1SEV - chains A and B; structure by X-ray diffraction, 2.55 A resolution.

# Chain A (and B)
Name: Malate dehydrogenase, glyoxysomal precursor
Organism: Citrullus lanatus
Notes: EC 1.1.1.37; chain B of this document is another copy of the same molecule, construct and numbering; everything in this record applies to it too
UniProt: P19446 (MDHG_CITLA); residue numbers follow UniProt; this construct covers 1-356
Chain sequence (362 residues; row label = number of the first residue in the row):
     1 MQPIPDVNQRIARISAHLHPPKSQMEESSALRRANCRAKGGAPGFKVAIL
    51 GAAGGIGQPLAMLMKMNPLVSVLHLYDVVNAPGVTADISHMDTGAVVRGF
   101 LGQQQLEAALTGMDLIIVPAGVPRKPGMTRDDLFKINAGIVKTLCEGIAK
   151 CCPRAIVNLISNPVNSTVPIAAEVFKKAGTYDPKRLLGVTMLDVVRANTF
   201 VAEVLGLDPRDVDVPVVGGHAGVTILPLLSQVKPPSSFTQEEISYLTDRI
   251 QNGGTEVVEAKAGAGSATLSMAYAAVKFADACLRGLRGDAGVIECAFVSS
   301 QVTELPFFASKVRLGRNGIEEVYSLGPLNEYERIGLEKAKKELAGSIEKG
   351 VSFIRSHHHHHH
Unresolved in the structure: 1-43, 357-362
Sequence notes: expression tag (357-362)
What the authors report for this chain:
  - catalytic residues: Arg124 (citing earlier work)
  - conformationally variable residues (order/disorder transition): Pro123 to Asp132, Glu256 to Thr268

# Interface between chain A and chain B
Pairs across the interface (80):
  Gln58(A) - Leu269(B)
  Pro59(A) - Met62(B)  hydrophobic
  Met62(A) - Pro59(B)
  Met62(A) - Met62(B)  hydrophobic
  Met62(A) - Leu63(B)  hydrophobic
  Met62(A) - Leu269(B)
  Leu63(A) - Met62(B)  hydrophobic
  Leu63(A) - Leu63(B)  hydrophobic
  Leu63(A) - Met66(B)  hydrophobic
  Met66(A) - Leu63(B)  hydrophobic
  Met66(A) - Tyr273(B)  hydrophobic
  Pro68(A) - Arg210(B)
  Gly83(A) - Ala260(B)
  Gly83(A) - Lys261(B)
  Val84(A) - Leu269(B)  hydrophobic
  Ala86(A) - Ala260(B)  hydrophobic
  Asp87(A) - Lys261(B)
  Asp87(A) - Ala267(B)
  Asp87(A) - Thr268(B)  hydrogen bond (side chain-backbone)
  Asp87(A) - Leu269(B)  hydrogen bond (side chain-backbone)
  Asp87(A) - Ser270(B)  hydrogen bond (side chain-backbone)
  Ile88(A) - Leu269(B)  hydrophobic
  Ser89(A) - Thr199(B)
  His90(A) - Val195(B)
  His90(A) - Arg196(B)  hydrogen bond
  His90(A) - Thr199(B)  hydrogen bond (backbone-side chain)
  His90(A) - Phe200(B)
  His90(A) - Gly253(B)
  His90(A) - Glu256(B)  salt bridge
  His90(A) - Val257(B)
  Met91(A) - Thr199(B)  hydrogen bond (backbone-side chain)
  Met91(A) - Ser270(B)
  Met91(A) - Tyr273(B)  hydrophobic
  Asp92(A) - Val195(B)
  Asp92(A) - Asn198(B)  hydrogen bond
  Asp92(A) - Thr199(B)  hydrogen bond (backbone-side chain)
  Asp92(A) - Pro209(B)
  Asp92(A) - Arg210(B)
  Asp92(A) - Tyr273(B)  hydrogen bond
  Asp92(A) - Lys277(B)  salt bridge
  Thr93(A) - Pro209(B)
  Thr93(A) - Tyr273(B)
  Gly94(A) - Asp208(B)
  Gly94(A) - Arg210(B)
  Val195(A) - His90(B)
  Val195(A) - Met91(B)  hydrophobic
  Val195(A) - Asp92(B)
  Arg196(A) - His90(B)  hydrogen bond
  Asn198(A) - Asp92(B)  hydrogen bond
  Thr199(A) - Ser89(B)
  Thr199(A) - His90(B)  hydrogen bond (side chain-backbone)
  Thr199(A) - Met91(B)  hydrogen bond (side chain-backbone)
  Thr199(A) - Asp92(B)  hydrogen bond (side chain-backbone)
  Phe200(A) - His90(B)
  Asp208(A) - Gly94(B)
  Pro209(A) - Asp92(B)
  Pro209(A) - Thr93(B)
  Arg210(A) - Pro68(B)
  Arg210(A) - Asp92(B)
  Arg210(A) - Gly94(B)
  Gly253(A) - His90(B)
  Glu256(A) - His90(B)  salt bridge
  Val257(A) - Asp87(B)
  Val257(A) - His90(B)
  Ala260(A) - Gly83(B)
  Ala260(A) - Ala86(B)  hydrophobic
  Lys261(A) - Gly83(B)
  Ala267(A) - Asp87(B)
  Thr268(A) - Asp87(B)  hydrogen bond (backbone-side chain)
  Leu269(A) - Gln58(B)
  Leu269(A) - Met62(B)
  Leu269(A) - Asp87(B)  hydrogen bond (backbone-side chain)
  Leu269(A) - Ile88(B)  hydrophobic
  Ser270(A) - Asp87(B)  hydrogen bond
  Ser270(A) - Met91(B)
  Tyr273(A) - Met66(B)  hydrophobic
  Tyr273(A) - Met91(B)  hydrophobic
  Tyr273(A) - Asp92(B)  hydrogen bond
  Tyr273(A) - Thr93(B)
  Lys277(A) - Asp92(B)  salt bridge
Also at the interface, not in a pair above, chain A (42 interface residues in all): Pro82, Glu203, Arg249, Ser266, Met271, Ala272
Also at the interface, not in a pair above, chain B (42 interface residues in all): Pro82, Val84, Glu203, Arg249, Ser266, Met271, Ala272

# In short
The chain A/chain B interface involves 42 residues from each chain, with 18 hydrogen bonds and 4 salt bridges.
Polar contacts include His90(A)-Glu256(B), Asp92(A)-Lys277(B) and Asp87(A)-Thr268(B). From the paper: the
catalytic residue Arg124(A); conformational variability at Pro123(A) and Glu256(A).
Chain A and chain B are both Malate dehydrogenase, glyoxysomal precursor (Citrullus lanatus); the structure,
Mature and translocatable forms of glyoxysomal malate dehydrogenase have different activities and stabilities
but similar crystal ..., was determined by X-ray diffraction, deposited together with 1SMK.
